PDB entry 7JGA | electron microscopy, 3.20 A resolution | chains a and d of the 20 polymer chains in the assembly

== Chain a ==
Protein: ATP synthase subunit a
Organism: Mycolicibacterium smegmatis
UniProtKB: A0R206 (A0R206_MYCS2); residue numbers follow UniProt; this construct covers 1-252
Sequence (252 residues; each row starts with the number of its first residue):
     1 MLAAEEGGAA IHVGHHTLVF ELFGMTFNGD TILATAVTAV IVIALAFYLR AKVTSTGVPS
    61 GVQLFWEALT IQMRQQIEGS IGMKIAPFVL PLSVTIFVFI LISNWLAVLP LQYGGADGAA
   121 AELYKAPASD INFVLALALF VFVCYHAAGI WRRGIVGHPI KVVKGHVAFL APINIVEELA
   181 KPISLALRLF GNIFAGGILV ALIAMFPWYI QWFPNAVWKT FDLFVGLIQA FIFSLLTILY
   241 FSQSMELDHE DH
Not modelled in the structure: 1-30, 114-122, 247-252
Ligand contacts:
  - Bedaquiline (BQ1), molecule 1: F169, P172, I173, V176
  - Bedaquiline (BQ1), molecule 2: F213, V217, F221

== Chain d ==
Protein: ATP synthase subunit b-delta
Organism: Mycolicibacterium smegmatis
UniProtKB: A0R203 (ATPFD_MYCS2); residues 1-445 here = UniProt positions 1-445
Sequence (445 residues; numbered 1 to 445; the number before each row is that of its first residue):
     1 MSIFIGQLIG FAVIAFIIVK WVVPPVRTLM RNQQEAVRAA LAESAEAAKK LADADAMHAK
    61 ALADAKAESE KVTEEAKQDS ERIAAQLSEQ AGSEAERIKA QGAQQIQLMR QQLIRQLRTG
   121 LGAEAVNKAA EIVRAHVADP QAQSATVDRF LSELEQMAPS SVVIDTAATS RLRAASRQSL
   181 AALVEKFDSV AGGLDADGLT NLADELASVA KLLLSETALN KHLAEPTDDS APKVRLLERL
   241 LSDKVSATTL DLLRTAVSNR WSTESNLIDA VEHTARLALL KRAEIAGEVD EVEEQLFRFG
   301 RVLDAEPRLS ALLSDYTTPA EGRVALLDKA LTGRPGVNQT AAALLSQTVG LLRGERADEA
   361 VIDLAELAVS RRGEVVAHVS AAAELSDAQR TRLTEVLSRI YGRPVSVQLH VDPELLGGLS
   421 ITVGDEVIDG SIASRLAAAQ TGLPD
Not modelled in the structure: 158-168, 332-336, 445

== How chain a and chain d interact ==
Pairs across the interface (26):
  T56(a) - L41(d)
  V58(a) - Q34(d)
  V58(a) - R38(d)
  P59(a) - Q34(d)  hydrogen bond (backbone-side chain)
  P59(a) - V37(d)
  G61(a) - M30(d)
  L64(a) - M30(d)  hydrophobic
  L64(a) - Q34(d)
  P110(a) - Q7(d)
  P110(a) - F11(d)  hydrophobic
  Q112(a) - F4(d)
  Q112(a) - Q7(d)  hydrogen bond
  Y113(a) - I3(d)
  A204(a) - I3(d)
  W208(a) - S2(d)
  W208(a) - G6(d)
  W208(a) - I9(d)  hydrophobic
  Q211(a) - I3(d)  hydrogen bond (side chain-backbone)
  W212(a) - G6(d)
  W212(a) - I9(d)  hydrophobic
  W212(a) - G10(d)
  N215(a) - Q7(d)  hydrogen bond
  A216(a) - G10(d)
  A216(a) - V13(d)  hydrophobic
  K219(a) - Q7(d)  hydrogen bond
  T220(a) - I14(d)
Interface residues without a listed pair, chain a (20 interface residues in all): G57, S60, V108, L109
Interface residues without a listed pair, chain d (20 interface residues in all): M1, I5, L8, I17, Q33

== In short ==
The chain a/chain d interface involves 20 residues from each chain; the contacts include 5 hydrogen bonds.
Among the polar pairs are P59(a)-Q34(d), Q112(a)-Q7(d) and Q211(a)-I3(d). Ligands of chain a: Bedaquiline.
Here chain a is ATP synthase subunit a and chain d is ATP synthase subunit b-delta, both from
Mycolicibacterium smegmatis. Entry 7JGA (Cryo-EM structure of bedaquiline-saturated Mycobacterium smegmatis
ATP synthase rotational state 3) was determined by electron microscopy, deposited together with 7JG5, 7JG6,
7JG7, 7JG8, 7JG9, 7JGB and 7JGC.
